Entry 9MII (electron microscopy, 3.30 A resolution); this record covers chains H and L of the 14 polymer chains in the assembly.

[Chain H]
Molecule: 253-7A03 heavy chain Fv
Organism: Homo sapiens
Amino-acid sequence (119 residues; numbered 1 to 113 plus 6 insertion-coded residues; the number before each row is that of its first residue; a row labelled like 82A-82C holds insertion residues (82A, then the next letters in order)):
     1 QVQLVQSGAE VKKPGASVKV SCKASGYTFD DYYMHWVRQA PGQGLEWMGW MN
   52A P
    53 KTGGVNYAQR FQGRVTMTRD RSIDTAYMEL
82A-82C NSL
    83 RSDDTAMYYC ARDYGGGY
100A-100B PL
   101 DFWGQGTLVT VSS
Disulfides: Cys22-Cys92

[Chain L]
Molecule: 253-7A03 lambda chain Fv
Organism: Homo sapiens
Amino-acid sequence (100 residues; numbered 1 to 107; 7 numbers in that range are skipped by the numbering (no residue carries them; nothing is unmodelled there); the number before each row is that of its first residue):
     1 QSALTQPAS
    11 VSGSPGQSIT ISCIGTS
    30 SDNVSWYQHH PGKAPKLMIY EVDNRPSGVS ARFSGSKSGN TASLTISGLQ AEDEADYYCS
    90 SY
    96 EVFGTGTKVT VL
Not modelled in the structure: 1, 107
Disulfides: Cys23-Cys88
Residues lining bound ligands: N-acetylglucosamine (NAG; 2-acetamido-2-deoxy-beta-D-glucopyranose): Ser30, Asp31, Asn32, Tyr91

[How chain H and chain L interact]
Residue-residue contacts (18; chain H residue first):
  Gln39(H) - His38(L)  hydrogen bond
  Gly44(H) - Tyr87(L)
  Leu45(H) - Tyr87(L)
  Leu45(H) - Phe98(L)
  Trp47(H) - Glu96(L)
  Tyr91(H) - His38(L)
  Tyr91(H) - Ala43(L)  hydrophobic
  Tyr91(H) - Pro44(L)
  Tyr96(H) - Tyr49(L)  hydrophobic
  Tyr100(H) - Tyr36(L)
  Tyr100(H) - Tyr91(L)
  Tyr100(H) - Glu96(L)  hydrogen bond
  Leu100B(H) - Tyr36(L)  hydrogen bond (backbone-side chain)
  Asp101(H) - Leu46(L)
  Trp103(H) - Tyr36(L)
  Trp103(H) - Ala43(L)
  Trp103(H) - Pro44(L)
  Gly104(H) - Ala43(L)
Interface residues without a listed pair, chain H (16 interface residues in all): Val37, Gln43, Glu46, Pro100A, Gln105
Interface residues without a listed pair, chain L (11 interface residues in all): Lys42

[Overview]
16 residues of chain H and 11 residues of chain L are in contact; the contacts include 3 hydrogen bonds. Polar
contacts include Gln39(H)-His38(L), Leu100B(H)-Tyr36(L) and Tyr100(H)-Glu96(L). Chain L binds
N-acetylglucosamine.
Here chain H is 253-7A03 heavy chain Fv and chain L is 253-7A03 lambda chain Fv, both from Homo sapiens. Entry
9MII (253-7A03 Fab in complex with HIV-1 BG505 SOSIP Env trimer and RM20A3 Fab) was determined by electron
microscopy together with 9MIA, 9MIB, 9MIC, 9MID, 9MIF, 9MIH and 4 further entries from the same study.
